PDB entry 9EV1 | electron microscopy, 2.63 A resolution | chains A and B of the 5 polymer chains in the assembly

Chain A (and B):
Name: Neur_chan_LBD domain-containing protein
Organism: Desulfofustis sp. PB-SRB1
Notes: chain B of this document is another copy of the same molecule, construct and numbering; everything in this record applies to it too
Reference sequence: V4JF97 (V4JF97_9DELT); residues 1-642 here = UniProt positions 1-642
Chain sequence (642 residues; numbered 1 to 642; the number before each row is that of its first residue):
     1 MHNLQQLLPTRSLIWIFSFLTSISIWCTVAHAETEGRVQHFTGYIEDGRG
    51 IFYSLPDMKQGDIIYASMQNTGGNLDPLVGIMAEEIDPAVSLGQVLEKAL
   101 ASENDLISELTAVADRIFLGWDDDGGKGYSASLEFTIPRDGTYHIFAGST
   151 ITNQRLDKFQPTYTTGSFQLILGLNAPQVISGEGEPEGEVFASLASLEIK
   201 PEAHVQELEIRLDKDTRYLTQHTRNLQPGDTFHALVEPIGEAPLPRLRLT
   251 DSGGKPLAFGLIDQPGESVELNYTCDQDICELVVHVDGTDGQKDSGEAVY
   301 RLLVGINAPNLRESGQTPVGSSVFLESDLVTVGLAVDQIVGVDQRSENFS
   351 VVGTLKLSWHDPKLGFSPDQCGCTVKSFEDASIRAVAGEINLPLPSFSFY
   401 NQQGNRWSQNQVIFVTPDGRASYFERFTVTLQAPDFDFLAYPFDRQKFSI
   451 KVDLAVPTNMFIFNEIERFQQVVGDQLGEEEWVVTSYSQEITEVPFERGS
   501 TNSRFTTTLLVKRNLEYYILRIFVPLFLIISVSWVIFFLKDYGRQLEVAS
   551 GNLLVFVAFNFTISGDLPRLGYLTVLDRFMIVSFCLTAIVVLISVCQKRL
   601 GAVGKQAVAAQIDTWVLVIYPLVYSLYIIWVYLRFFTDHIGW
Unresolved in the structure: 1-36, 638-642

Interface between chain A and chain B:
Contacting residue pairs (86):
  Y218(A) - L156(B)
  Y218(A) - D157(B)
  Y218(A) - K158(B)
  Y218(A) - F159(B)
  T220(A) - L156(B)
  R246(A) - S102(B)  hydrogen bond (side chain-backbone)
  R246(A) - E103(B)
  R248(A) - F159(B)
  D251(A) - Y129(B)  hydrogen bond
  S252(A) - G372(B)
  S252(A) - T374(B)
  G253(A) - Q154(B)
  G254(A) - N153(B)
  K255(A) - D76(B)  salt bridge
  K255(A) - D123(B)  salt bridge
  K255(A) - D124(B)  salt bridge
  K255(A) - Y129(B)
  K255(A) - T152(B)
  K255(A) - N153(B)
  L257(A) - I107(B)
  F259(A) - E103(B)
  F259(A) - D105(B)
  H285(A) - L156(B)
  R345(A) - E481(B)  salt bridge
  S346(A) - Q338(B)
  S346(A) - V340(B)
  E347(A) - Q338(B)
  R384(A) - E379(B)  salt bridge
  R384(A) - D380(B)  salt bridge
  F399(A) - Q409(B)
  Y400(A) - Q409(B)
  Y400(A) - R426(B)  hydrogen bond (backbone-side chain)
  Q402(A) - W407(B)  hydrogen bond (backbone-side chain)
  Q402(A) - Q409(B)
  Q403(A) - T428(B)
  G404(A) - W407(B)
  N405(A) - W407(B)
  Q432(A) - V352(B)
  Q432(A) - T428(B)
  P434(A) - Q338(B)
  P434(A) - Q476(B)
  P434(A) - L477(B)
  D435(A) - Q476(B)
  D435(A) - L477(B)
  F436(A) - L477(B)
  D437(A) - G478(B)
  L439(A) - E479(B)
  E497(A) - F424(B)
  R498(A) - V375(B)
  R498(A) - F414(B)
  R498(A) - T416(B)
  G543(A) - R544(B)  hydrogen bond (backbone-side chain)
  L546(A) - V548(B)  hydrophobic
  E547(A) - R544(B)  salt bridge
  E547(A) - E547(B)
  L553(A) - V555(B)  hydrophobic
  L554(A) - L554(B)  hydrophobic
  L554(A) - V555(B)  hydrophobic
  L554(A) - A558(B)  hydrophobic
  V557(A) - A558(B)  hydrophobic
  V557(A) - F559(B)
  V557(A) - T562(B)
  N560(A) - T562(B)
  F561(A) - F561(B)  hydrophobic
  F561(A) - T562(B)
  L567(A) - R521(B)
  R569(A) - D566(B)
  L570(A) - E481(B)
  G571(A) - E481(B)
  G571(A) - N514(B)
  G571(A) - Y517(B)
  Y572(A) - E479(B)
  Y572(A) - Y517(B)
  L573(A) - Y517(B)  hydrophobic
  L573(A) - L520(B)  hydrophobic
  R578(A) - E516(B)  salt bridge
  I581(A) - L520(B)
  I581(A) - R521(B)
  F584(A) - P525(B)  hydrophobic
  C585(A) - V524(B)  hydrophobic
  C585(A) - L528(B)  hydrophobic
  L592(A) - V532(B)  hydrophobic
  L592(A) - V535(B)  hydrophobic
  K598(A) - L539(B)
  R599(A) - F538(B)
  R599(A) - K540(B)
Interface residues without a listed pair, chain A (60 interface residues in all): H222, T250, P256, V283, R544, D577, A588, V591, V595
Interface residues without a listed pair, chain B (65 interface residues in all): R155, P368, S422, E480, I529, S531, G565

Summary:
The interface between chain A and chain B involves 60 residues on one side and 65 on the other; the contacts
include 5 hydrogen bonds and 8 salt bridges. Polar contacts include K255(A)-D76(B), K255(A)-D123(B) and
K255(A)-D124(B).
Both chains are Neur_chan_LBD domain-containing protein (Desulfofustis sp. PB-SRB1). Entry 9EV1 (3DFlex
refinement of the CryoEM structure of DeCLIC nanodisc with 10mM EDTA in sym-like state) was determined by
electron microscopy together with 9EV7, 9EV8, 9EV9, 9EVA and 9EVB from the same study.
